PDB entry 2ILM | X-ray diffraction, 2.30 A resolution | chains A and S

Chain A:
Molecule: Hypoxia-inducible factor 1 alpha inhibitor
Source organism: Homo sapiens
Notes: EC 1.14.11.16
Reference sequence: Q9NWT6 (HIF1N_HUMAN); residues 1-349 here = UniProt positions 1-349
Chain sequence (349 residues; row label = number of the first residue in the row):
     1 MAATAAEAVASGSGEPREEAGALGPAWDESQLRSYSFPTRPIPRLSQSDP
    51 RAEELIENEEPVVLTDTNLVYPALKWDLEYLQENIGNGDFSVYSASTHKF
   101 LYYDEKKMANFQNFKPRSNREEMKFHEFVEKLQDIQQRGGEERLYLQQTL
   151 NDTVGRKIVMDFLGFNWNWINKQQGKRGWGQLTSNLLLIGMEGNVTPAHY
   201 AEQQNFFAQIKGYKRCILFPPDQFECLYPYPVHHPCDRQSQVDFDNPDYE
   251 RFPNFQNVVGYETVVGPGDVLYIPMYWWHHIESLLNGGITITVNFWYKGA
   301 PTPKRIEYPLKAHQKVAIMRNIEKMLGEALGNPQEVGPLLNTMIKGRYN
Unresolved in the structure: 1-7, 305
Sequence notes: engineered mutation Ala201 (Asp in Q9NWT6)
Bound ions: Fe2+: His199, His279 (together with 2-oxoglutaric acid, bicarbonate ion)
Ligand contacts:
  - 2-oxoglutaric acid (AKG): Tyr145, Leu188, Thr196, His199, Asn205, Phe207, Lys214, His279, Ile281, Asn294, Trp296
  - bicarbonate ion (BCT): His199, Ala201, Arg238, His279, Trp296
Swiss-Prot annotation at these positions:
  - binding site (2-oxoglutarate): Tyr145, Thr196, Asn205, Lys214, Asn294
  - binding site (substrate): Asp152, Gln181 to Thr183, Arg238, Gln239, Ala300, Asn321
  - binding site (Fe cation): His199, His279
  - site: Leu340 (Important for dimer formation)
  - modified residue: Ala2 (N-acetylalanine)
  - mutagenesis: His199 (H199A: Prevents suppression of HIF CAD activity. Strongly stimulates 2-oxoglutarate turnover. No stimulation of 2-oxoglutarate turnover; when associated with R-340), Gln239 (Q239H: No effect on Asp hydroxylation ability), Trp296 (W296R: Loss of HIF1A Asn hydroxylation activity and slight stimulation of 2-oxoglutarate turnover; when associated with G-201), Leu340 (L340R: Impairs dimer formation, leading to loss of HIF1A Asn hydroxylation activity. No stimulation of 2-oxoglutarate turnover; when associated with A-201), Ile344 (I344R: No effect on dimer formation and HIF1A Asn hydroxylation activity)

Chain S:
Molecule: Hypoxia-inducible factor 1 alpha
Notes: fragment: ctad
Reference sequence: Q16665 (HIF1A_HUMAN); numbering as in UniProt (aligned over 786-826)
Chain sequence (41 residues; row label = number of the first residue in the row):
   786 SMDESGLPQLTSYDCEVNAPIQGSRNLLQGEELLRALDQVN
Unresolved in the structure: 786-793, 800-826

Interface between chain A and chain S:
Pairs across the interface - 12 pairs, chain A then chain S:
  Glu202(A) - Tyr798(S)
  Glu202(A) - Asp799(S)  hydrogen bond (side chain-backbone)
  Tyr276(A) - Tyr798(S)
  Thr302(A) - Thr796(S)
  Gln314(A) - Thr796(S)
  Ala317(A) - Leu795(S)
  Ala317(A) - Thr796(S)
  Ile318(A) - Leu795(S)
  Asn321(A) - Leu795(S)  hydrogen bond (side chain-backbone)
  Asn321(A) - Ser797(S)  hydrogen bond (side chain-backbone)
  Lys324(A) - Asp799(S)
  Met325(A) - Leu795(S)  hydrophobic
Other interface residues (no listed pair), chain A (10 interface residues in all): Ile322

In short:
Chain A and chain S form an interface of 10 and 5 residues respectively; the contacts include 3 hydrogen
bonds. Among the polar pairs are Glu202(A)-Asp799(S), Asn321(A)-Leu795(S) and Asn321(A)-Ser797(S). Chain A
binds bicarbonate ion and 2-oxoglutaric acid.
Chain A is Hypoxia-inducible factor 1 alpha inhibitor (Homo sapiens) and chain S is Hypoxia-inducible factor 1
alpha; the structure, Factor Inhibiting HIF-1 Alpha D201A Mutant in Complex with FE(II), Alpha-Ketoglutarate
and HIF-1 Alpha 35mer, was determined by X-ray diffraction together with 3D8C from the same study.
